5GX2 - chain A; structure by X-ray diffraction, 1.60 A resolution.

Chain A:
Name: Luciferin regenerating enzyme
Source organism: Photinus pyralis
Reference sequence: Q95YI4 (Q95YI4_PHOPY); residue numbers follow UniProt; this construct covers 1-308
Sequence (311 residues; row label = number of the first residue in the row; numbers below 1 keep their minus sign (Gly-2 is residue -2)):
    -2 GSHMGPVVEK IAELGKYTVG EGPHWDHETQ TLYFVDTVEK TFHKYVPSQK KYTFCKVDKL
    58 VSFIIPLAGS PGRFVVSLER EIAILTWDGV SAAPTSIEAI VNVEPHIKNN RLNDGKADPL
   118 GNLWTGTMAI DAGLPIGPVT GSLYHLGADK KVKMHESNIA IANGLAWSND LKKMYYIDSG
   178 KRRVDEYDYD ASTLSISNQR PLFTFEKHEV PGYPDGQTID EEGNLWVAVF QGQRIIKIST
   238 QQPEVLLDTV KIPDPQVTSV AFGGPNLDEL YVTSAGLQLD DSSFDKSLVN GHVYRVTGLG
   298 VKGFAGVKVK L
Unresolved in the structure: -2 to 1
Construct notes: expression tag (-2 to 0)
Bound ions: Mg2+: Glu18, Asn160, Asp212; Hg2+ near Cys52 (its only coordinating residue here)

Summary:
Glu18, Asn160 and Asp212 form the Mg2+ site.
Chain A is Luciferin regenerating enzyme (Photinus pyralis); the structure, Luciferin-regenerating enzyme
collected with serial synchrotron rotational crystallography with accumulated dose of 3.4 MGy (3rd
measurement), was determined by X-ray diffraction, deposited together with 5GX1, 5GX3, 5GX4 and 5GX5.
